1CZM - chain A; structure by X-ray diffraction, 2.00 A resolution.

# Chain A
Name: Carbonic anhydrase I
Organism: Homo sapiens
Notes: EC 4.2.1.1
Reference sequence: P00915 (CAH1_HUMAN); residues 1-260 here = UniProt positions 1-260
Sequence (260 residues; numbered 1 to 260; the number before each row is that of its first residue):
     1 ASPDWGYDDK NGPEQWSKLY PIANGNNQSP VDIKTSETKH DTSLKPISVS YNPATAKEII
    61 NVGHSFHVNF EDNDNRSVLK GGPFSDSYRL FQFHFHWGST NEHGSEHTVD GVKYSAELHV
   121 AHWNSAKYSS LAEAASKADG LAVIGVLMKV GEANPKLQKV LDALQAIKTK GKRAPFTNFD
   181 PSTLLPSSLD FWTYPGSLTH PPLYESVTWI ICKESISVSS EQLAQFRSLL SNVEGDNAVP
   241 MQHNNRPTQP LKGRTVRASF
Bound ions: Zn2+: His94, His96, His119 (together with 3-actoxymercuri-4-aminobenzenesulfonamide); Hg2+ site 1: Leu147, Cys212, Glu214; Hg2+ site 2 near Pro186 (its only coordinating residue here); Hg2+ site 3: Ser188, Asp190, Cys212; Hg2+ site 4 near Cys212 (its only coordinating residue here)
Residues lining bound ligands: 3-actoxymercuri-4-aminobenzenesulfonamide (AAS): Phe91, Gln92, His94, His96, Glu106, His119, Ala121, Val143, Ser197, Leu198, Thr199, His200, Trp209
Curated features (UniProtKB/Swiss-Prot):
  - natural variant: Val143 (A143V: this construct carries the variant), Arg254 (G254R: In Guam; this construct carries the variant)

# Overview
Ligands of chain A: 3-actoxymercuri-4-aminobenzenesulfonamide. The Zn2+ site is built by His94, His96 and
His119. The Hg2+ site 1 is built by Leu147, Cys212 and Glu214.
Chain A is Carbonic anhydrase I (Homo sapiens); the structure, Drug-protein interactions: structure of
sulfonamide drug complexed with human carbonic anhydrase I, was determined by X-ray diffraction together with
1AZM and 1BZM from the same study.
